Entry 7Y6F (electron microscopy, 2.70 A resolution); this record covers chains A and C of the 24 polymer chains in the assembly.

# Chain A (and C)
Name: Bacterioferritin
From: Streptomyces coelicolor
Notes: chain C of this document is another copy of the same molecule, construct and numbering; everything in this record applies to it too
UniProtKB: Q9S2N0 (BFR_STRCO); residue numbers follow UniProt; this construct covers 1-158
Amino-acid sequence (158 residues; each row starts with the number of its first residue):
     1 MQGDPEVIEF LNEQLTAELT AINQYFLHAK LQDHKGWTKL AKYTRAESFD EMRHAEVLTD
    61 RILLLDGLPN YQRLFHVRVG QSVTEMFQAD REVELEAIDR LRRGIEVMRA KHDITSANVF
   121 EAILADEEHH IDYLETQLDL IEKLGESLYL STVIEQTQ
UniProt features mapped onto this chain:
  - binding site (Fe cation): E18, E51, H54, E94, E127, H130
  - binding site (heme b): M52
Ion coordination: Fe2+: E18, E51, H54, E127; Fe ion: E51, E94, E127
Small-molecule neighbours: heme (HEM): L19, I22, N23, F26, F49, M52, R53, A55, E56, Y71
What the authors report for this chain:
  - binding site for heme: R45, F49, E56
  - Fe ion coordination: E51, E127
  - heme coordination: M52
  - mutagenesis - K42A: decreased binding to Fe ion

# Chain A / chain C interface
Pairs across the interface (15):
  H34(A) with D132(C), salt bridge; T136(C)
  K35(A) with T136(C)
  E146(A) with K143(C)
  S147(A) with K143(C)
  L150(A) with K143(C)
  S151(A) with L144(C); T152(C)
  Q156(A) with K39(C); L40(C); Y133(C), hydrogen bond; Q137(C); Y149(C)
  T157(A) with Y43(C)
  Q158(A) with Y43(C)
Interface residues without a listed pair, chain A (13 interface residues in all): G36, W37, L148, I154
Interface residues without a listed pair, chain C (14 interface residues in all): L140, L148, V153

# Overview
Chain A and chain C form an interface of 13 and 14 residues respectively, with 1 hydrogen bond and 1 salt
bridge. Among the polar pairs are H34(A)-D132(C) and Q156(A)-Y133(C). Ligands of chain A: heme. The paper
reports a binding site for heme at R45(A), F49(A) and E56(A); K42A of chain A reduces binding to Fe ion.
Chain A and chain C are both Bacterioferritin (Streptomyces coelicolor); the structure, Cryo-EM structure of
Apo form of ScBfr, was determined by electron microscopy together with 8JAX, 8JB0, 7Y6G, 7Y6P and 5XX9 from
the same study.
